Entry 7VLY (electron microscopy, 2.45 A resolution); this record covers chains Y and C of the 9 polymer chains in the assembly.

Chain Y (and C):
Name: Mannose/fructose/sorbose family PTS transporter subunit IIC
Organism: Listeria monocytogenes
Notes: chain C of this document is another copy of the same molecule, construct and numbering; everything in this record applies to it too
UniProtKB: S5LAD9 (S5LAD9_LISMN); numbering as in UniProt (aligned over 1-268)
Chain sequence (268 residues; row label = number of the first residue in the row):
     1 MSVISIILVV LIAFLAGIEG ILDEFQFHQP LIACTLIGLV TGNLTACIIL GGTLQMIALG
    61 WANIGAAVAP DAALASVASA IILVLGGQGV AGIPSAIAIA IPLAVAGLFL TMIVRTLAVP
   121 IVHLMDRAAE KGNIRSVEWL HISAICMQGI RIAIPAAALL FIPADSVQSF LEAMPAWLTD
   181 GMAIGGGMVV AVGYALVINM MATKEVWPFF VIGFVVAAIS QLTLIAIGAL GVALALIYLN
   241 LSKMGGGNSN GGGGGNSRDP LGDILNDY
Unresolved in the structure: 248-268
Residues lining bound ligands: alpha-D-mannopyranose (MAN): Asn63, Ile64, Gly65, Arg115

How chain Y and chain C interact:
Contacting residue pairs - 25 pairs, chain Y then chain C:
  Gln221(Y) with Ala218(C); Ile219(C); Ser220(C), hydrogen bond
  Leu222(Y) with Val215(C); Ile219(C), hydrophobic
  Ala226(Y) with Val215(C)
  Ala229(Y) with Val211(C)
  Leu230(Y) with Ile212(C), hydrophobic
  Ala233(Y) with Pro208(C); Val211(C), hydrophobic; Ile212(C), hydrophobic
  Leu236(Y) with Pro208(C), hydrophobic
  Ile237(Y) with Pro208(C), hydrophobic; Phe209(C), hydrophobic; Ile212(C), hydrophobic; Tyr238(C), hydrophobic
  Asn240(Y) with Lys204(C); Glu205(C); Tyr238(C)
  Leu241(Y) with Tyr238(C), hydrophobic; Leu241(C), hydrophobic; Ser242(C)
  Met244(Y) with Tyr238(C); Ser242(C), hydrogen bond
  Gly245(Y) with Gly245(C)
Interface residues without a listed pair, chain Y (14 interface residues in all): Ile219, Leu234
Interface residues without a listed pair, chain C (15 interface residues in all): Gly246

Overview:
14 residues of chain Y and 15 residues of chain C are in contact, with 2 hydrogen bonds. Polar pairs include
Gln221(Y)-Ser220(C) and Met244(Y)-Ser242(C). Chain Y binds alpha-D-mannopyranose.
Both chains are Mannose/fructose/sorbose family PTS transporter subunit IIC (Listeria monocytogenes). Entry
7VLY (Cryo-EM structure of Listeria monocytogenes man-PTS complexed with pediocin PA-1) was determined by
electron microscopy (same publication as 7VLX).
